PDB entry 2XN0 | X-ray diffraction, 2.50 A resolution | chains A and B

== Chain A (and B) ==
Protein: Alpha-galactosidase
Organism: Lactobacillus acidophilus ncfm
Notes: EC 3.2.1.22; chain B of this document is another copy of the same molecule, construct and numbering; everything in this record applies to it too
UniProt: Q7WWP9 (Q7WWP9_LACAC); residues 1-732 here = UniProt positions 1-732
Chain sequence (732 residues; row label = number of the first residue in the row):
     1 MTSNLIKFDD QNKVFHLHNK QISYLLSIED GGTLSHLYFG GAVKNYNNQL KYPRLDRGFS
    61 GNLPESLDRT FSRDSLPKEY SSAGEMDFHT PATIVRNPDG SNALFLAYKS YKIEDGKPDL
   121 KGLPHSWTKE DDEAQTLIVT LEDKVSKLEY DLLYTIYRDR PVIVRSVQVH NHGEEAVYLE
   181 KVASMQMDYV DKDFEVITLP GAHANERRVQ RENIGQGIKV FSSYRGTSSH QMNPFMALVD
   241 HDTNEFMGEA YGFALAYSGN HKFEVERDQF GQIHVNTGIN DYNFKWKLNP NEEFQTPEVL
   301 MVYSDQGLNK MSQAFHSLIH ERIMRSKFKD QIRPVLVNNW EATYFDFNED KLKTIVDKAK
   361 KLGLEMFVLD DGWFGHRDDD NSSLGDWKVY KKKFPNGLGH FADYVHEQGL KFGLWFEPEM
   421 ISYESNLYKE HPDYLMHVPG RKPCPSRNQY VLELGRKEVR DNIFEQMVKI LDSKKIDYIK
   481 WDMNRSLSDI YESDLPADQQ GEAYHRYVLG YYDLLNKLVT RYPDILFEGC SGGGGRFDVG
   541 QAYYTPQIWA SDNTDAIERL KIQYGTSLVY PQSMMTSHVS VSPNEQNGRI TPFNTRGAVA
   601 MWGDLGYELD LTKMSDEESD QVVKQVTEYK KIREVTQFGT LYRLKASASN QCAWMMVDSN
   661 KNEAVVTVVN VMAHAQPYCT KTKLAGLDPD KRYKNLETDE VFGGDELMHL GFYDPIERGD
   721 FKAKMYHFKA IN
Unresolved in the structure: 1-3
Metal / ion sites: platinum (II) ion site 1 near Met-247 (its only coordinating residue here); platinum (II) ion site 2 near His-674 (its only coordinating residue here); platinum (II) ion site 3 near Met-708 (its only coordinating residue here); platinum (II) ion site 4 near His-709 (its only coordinating residue here)

== Interface between chain A and chain B ==
Pairs across the interface (151):
  Gly-58(A) with His-203(B)
  Phe-59(A) with His-203(B); Arg-225(B), hydrogen bond (backbone-side chain); His-230(B); Met-483(B); Asn-484(B); Arg-485(B); Ser-486(B); Ser-531(B); Gly-532(B)
  Gly-61(A) with Pro-445(B); Ser-446(B)
  Asn-62(A) with Cys-444(B); Pro-445(B), hydrogen bond (backbone-backbone)
  Leu-63(A) with Pro-445(B)
  Pro-64(A) with Lys-442(B); Pro-443(B); Cys-444(B); Pro-445(B)
  Glu-65(A) with Lys-442(B)
  Ser-66(A) with Pro-445(B)
  Arg-69(A) with Asp-380(B), salt bridge; Asn-381(B), hydrogen bond; Arg-447(B); Asn-448(B)
  Asp-74(A) with Arg-225(B), salt bridge
  Ala-83(A) with Tyr-282(B)
  Met-86(A) with Cys-444(B), hydrophobic; Pro-445(B); Arg-485(B); Ser-488(B)
  Phe-88(A) with Tyr-224(B); Arg-225(B); Ser-486(B); Leu-487(B)
  His-89(A) with Tyr-224(B)
  Thr-90(A) with Tyr-224(B)
  Pro-91(A) with Tyr-282(B), hydrophobic
  Arg-96(A) with Asn-283(B), hydrogen bond
  Asn-97(A) with Arg-441(B)
  Pro-98(A) with Ala-497(B)
  Asp-99(A) with Val-438(B); Tyr-491(B), hydrogen bond (backbone-side chain); Ala-497(B); Gln-500(B)
  Gly-100(A) with Ala-497(B); Gln-500(B)
  Ser-101(A) with Val-438(B); Tyr-491(B)
  Asn-102(A) with Asn-283(B)
  Ala-103(A) with Arg-441(B)
  Asp-143(A) with Arg-441(B), salt bridge
  Val-145(A) with Gly-440(B)
  Ser-146(A) with Arg-441(B)
  Pro-200(A) with Gln-216(B)
  Gly-201(A) with Gln-216(B), hydrogen bond (backbone-side chain); Gln-269(B)
  Ala-202(A) with Gln-269(B)
  His-203(A) with Gly-58(B); Phe-59(B)
  Arg-208(A) with Gln-216(B), hydrogen bond
  Gln-210(A) with Gly-215(B); Gln-216(B), hydrogen bond (side chain-backbone)
  Glu-212(A) with Gly-215(B)
  Gly-215(A) with Gln-210(B); Glu-212(B), hydrogen bond (backbone-side chain); Lys-219(B)
  Gln-216(A) with Pro-200(B); Gly-201(B), hydrogen bond (side chain-backbone); Arg-208(B), hydrogen bond; Gln-210(B), hydrogen bond (backbone-side chain); Lys-219(B), hydrogen bond (backbone-side chain); Phe-221(B); Gln-231(B), hydrogen bond (side chain-backbone); Met-232(B)
  Gly-217(A) with Lys-219(B); Val-220(B)
  Ile-218(A) with Ile-218(B); Lys-219(B); Val-220(B), hydrogen bond (backbone-backbone); Tyr-224(B)
  Lys-219(A) with Gly-215(B); Gln-216(B), hydrogen bond (side chain-backbone); Gly-217(B); Ile-218(B); Lys-219(B)
  Val-220(A) with Gly-217(B); Ile-218(B), hydrogen bond (backbone-backbone)
  Phe-221(A) with Gln-216(B)
  Tyr-224(A) with Phe-88(B); His-89(B); Thr-90(B); Ile-218(B)
  Arg-225(A) with Phe-59(B), hydrogen bond (side chain-backbone); Asp-74(B), salt bridge; Phe-88(B); Gln-269(B)
  His-230(A) with Phe-59(B)
  Gln-231(A) with Gln-216(B), hydrogen bond (backbone-side chain); Gln-269(B), hydrogen bond
  Met-232(A) with Gln-216(B)
  Gln-269(A) with Gly-201(B); Ala-202(B); Arg-225(B); Gln-231(B), hydrogen bond
  Tyr-282(A) with Ala-83(B)
  Asn-283(A) with Arg-96(B), hydrogen bond; Asn-102(B), hydrogen bond
  Lys-285(A) with Lys-285(B)
  Asp-380(A) with Arg-69(B), salt bridge
  Asn-381(A) with Arg-69(B), hydrogen bond
  Val-438(A) with Asp-99(B); Ser-101(B)
  Arg-441(A) with Asn-97(B); Ala-103(B); Asp-143(B), salt bridge; Ser-146(B)
  Lys-442(A) with Pro-64(B); Glu-65(B)
  Pro-443(A) with Pro-64(B)
  Cys-444(A) with Asn-62(B); Pro-64(B), hydrophobic; Met-86(B), hydrophobic
  Pro-445(A) with Gly-61(B); Asn-62(B), hydrogen bond (backbone-backbone); Leu-63(B); Pro-64(B); Ser-66(B); Met-86(B)
  Ser-446(A) with Gly-61(B); Met-86(B)
  Arg-447(A) with Arg-69(B)
  Asn-448(A) with Leu-67(B); Arg-69(B)
  Met-483(A) with Phe-59(B)
  Asn-484(A) with Phe-59(B)
  Arg-485(A) with Phe-59(B); Met-86(B)
  Ser-486(A) with Phe-59(B); Phe-88(B)
  Leu-487(A) with Phe-88(B)
  Ser-488(A) with Met-86(B)
  Tyr-491(A) with Asp-99(B), hydrogen bond (side chain-backbone); Ser-101(B)
  Ala-497(A) with Pro-98(B); Asp-99(B); Gly-100(B)
  Gln-500(A) with Asp-99(B); Gly-100(B)
  Ser-531(A) with Phe-59(B)
  Gly-532(A) with Phe-59(B)
Interface residues without a listed pair, chain A (84 interface residues in all): Ser-60, Leu-67, Gly-84, Glu-85, Ile-94, Leu-104, Phe-105, Ser-222, Phe-270, Pro-439, Gly-440, Ile-490
Interface residues without a listed pair, chain B (81 interface residues in all): Ser-60, Gly-84, Glu-85, Pro-91, Ile-94, Leu-104, Phe-105, Val-145, Ser-222

== In short ==
84 residues of chain A face 81 of chain B across their interface; the contacts include 26 hydrogen bonds and 6
salt bridges. Polar pairs include Arg-69(A)/Asp-380(B), Asp-74(A)/Arg-225(B) and Asp-143(A)/Arg-441(B).
Chain A and chain B are both Alpha-galactosidase (Lactobacillus acidophilus ncfm); the structure, Structure of
alpha-galactosidase from Lactobacillus acidophilus NCFM, PtCl4 derivative, was determined by X-ray diffraction
(same publication as 2XN1).
